Entry 5JRD (X-ray diffraction, 1.20 A resolution); this record covers chains L and M of the 4 polymer chains in the assembly.

== Chain L (and M) ==
Molecule: Hydrogenase-1 large chain
Source organism: Escherichia coli (strain K12)
Notes: EC 1.12.99.6; engineered mutation(s): P508A; chain M of this document is another copy of the same molecule, construct and numbering; everything in this record applies to it too
UniProt: P0ACD8 (MBHL_ECOLI); residues 1-582 here = UniProt positions 1-582
Sequence (582 residues; row label = number of the first residue in the row):
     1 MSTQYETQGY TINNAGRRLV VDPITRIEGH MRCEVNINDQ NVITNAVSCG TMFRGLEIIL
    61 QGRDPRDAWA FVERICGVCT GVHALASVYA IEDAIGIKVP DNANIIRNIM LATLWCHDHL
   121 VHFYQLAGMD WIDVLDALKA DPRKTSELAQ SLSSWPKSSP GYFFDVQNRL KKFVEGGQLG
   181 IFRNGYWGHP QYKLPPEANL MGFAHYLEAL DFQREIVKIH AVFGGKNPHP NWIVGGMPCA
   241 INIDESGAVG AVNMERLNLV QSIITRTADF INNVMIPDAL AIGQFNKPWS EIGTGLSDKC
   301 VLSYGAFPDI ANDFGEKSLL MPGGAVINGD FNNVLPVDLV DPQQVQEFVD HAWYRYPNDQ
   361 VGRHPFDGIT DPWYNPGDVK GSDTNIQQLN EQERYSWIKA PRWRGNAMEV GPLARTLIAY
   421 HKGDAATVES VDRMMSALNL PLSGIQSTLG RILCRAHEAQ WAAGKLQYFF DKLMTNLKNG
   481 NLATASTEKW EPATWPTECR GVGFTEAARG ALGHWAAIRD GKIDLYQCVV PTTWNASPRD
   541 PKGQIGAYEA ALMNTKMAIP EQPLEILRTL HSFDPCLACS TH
Disordered / not traced: 1
Construct notes: conflict Ala508 (Pro in P0ACD8)
Modified positions: Cys79 (S-hydroxycysteine; CSO)
UniProt features mapped onto this chain:
  - binding site (Ni(2+)): Cys76, Cys79, Cys576, Cys579
Ion coordination: Mg2+: Glu57, Cys528; Ni2+: Cys76, Cys79, Cys576, Cys579; carbonmonoxide-(dicyano) iron Fe: Cys79, Cys579
Small-molecule neighbours: carbonmonoxide-(dicyano) iron (FCO): Cys76, Cys79, Val82, His83, Ala507, Ala508, Arg509, Leu512, Val530, Pro531, Thr532, Cys576, Cys579

== Chain L / chain M interface ==
Contacting residue pairs (25):
  Gln150(L) - Gln150(M)  hydrogen bond
  Gln150(L) - Ser159(M)
  Gln150(L) - Pro160(M)
  Ser154(L) - Ser159(M)  hydrogen bond (backbone-side chain)
  Ser154(L) - Gly161(M)
  Ser154(L) - Tyr162(M)
  Trp155(L) - Ser159(M)  hydrogen bond (backbone-side chain)
  Pro156(L) - Pro156(M)
  Pro156(L) - Lys157(M)
  Pro156(L) - Ser158(M)  hydrogen bond (backbone-backbone)
  Pro156(L) - Ser159(M)  hydrogen bond (backbone-backbone)
  Pro156(L) - Tyr162(M)  hydrophobic
  Lys157(L) - Pro156(M)
  Lys157(L) - Lys157(M)
  Ser158(L) - Pro156(M)  hydrogen bond (backbone-backbone)
  Ser158(L) - Ser159(M)
  Ser159(L) - Gln150(M)
  Ser159(L) - Ser154(M)  hydrogen bond (side chain-backbone)
  Ser159(L) - Trp155(M)  hydrogen bond (side chain-backbone)
  Ser159(L) - Pro156(M)  hydrogen bond (backbone-backbone)
  Ser159(L) - Ser158(M)
  Pro160(L) - Gln150(M)
  Gly161(L) - Ser154(M)
  Tyr162(L) - Ser154(M)
  Tyr162(L) - Pro156(M)  hydrophobic
Also at the interface, not in a pair above, chain L (12 interface residues in all): Ser146, Asp165
Also at the interface, not in a pair above, chain M (12 interface residues in all): Ser146, Asp165

== Summary ==
Chain L and chain M each contribute 12 residues to their interface; the contacts include 9 hydrogen bonds.
Among the polar pairs are Gln150(L)-Gln150(M), Ser154(L)-Ser159(M) and Trp155(L)-Ser159(M). Ligands of chain
L: carbonmonoxide-(dicyano) iron. Curated annotation (UniProt) lists 4 Ni2+-binding residues on chain L.
Both chains are Hydrogenase-1 large chain (Escherichia coli (strain K12)). Entry 5JRD (E. coli Hydrogenase-1
variant P508A) was determined by X-ray diffraction.
